8FJ4 - chains A and B; structure by X-ray diffraction, 2.76 A resolution.

# Chain A
Protein: Lysine-specific histone demethylase 1A
From: Homo sapiens
Notes: EC 1.14.99.66
UniProtKB: O60341 (KDM1A_HUMAN); numbering as in UniProt (aligned over 1-852)
Chain sequence (871 residues; each row starts with the number of its first residue; numbers below 1 keep their minus sign (Gly-18 is residue -18)):
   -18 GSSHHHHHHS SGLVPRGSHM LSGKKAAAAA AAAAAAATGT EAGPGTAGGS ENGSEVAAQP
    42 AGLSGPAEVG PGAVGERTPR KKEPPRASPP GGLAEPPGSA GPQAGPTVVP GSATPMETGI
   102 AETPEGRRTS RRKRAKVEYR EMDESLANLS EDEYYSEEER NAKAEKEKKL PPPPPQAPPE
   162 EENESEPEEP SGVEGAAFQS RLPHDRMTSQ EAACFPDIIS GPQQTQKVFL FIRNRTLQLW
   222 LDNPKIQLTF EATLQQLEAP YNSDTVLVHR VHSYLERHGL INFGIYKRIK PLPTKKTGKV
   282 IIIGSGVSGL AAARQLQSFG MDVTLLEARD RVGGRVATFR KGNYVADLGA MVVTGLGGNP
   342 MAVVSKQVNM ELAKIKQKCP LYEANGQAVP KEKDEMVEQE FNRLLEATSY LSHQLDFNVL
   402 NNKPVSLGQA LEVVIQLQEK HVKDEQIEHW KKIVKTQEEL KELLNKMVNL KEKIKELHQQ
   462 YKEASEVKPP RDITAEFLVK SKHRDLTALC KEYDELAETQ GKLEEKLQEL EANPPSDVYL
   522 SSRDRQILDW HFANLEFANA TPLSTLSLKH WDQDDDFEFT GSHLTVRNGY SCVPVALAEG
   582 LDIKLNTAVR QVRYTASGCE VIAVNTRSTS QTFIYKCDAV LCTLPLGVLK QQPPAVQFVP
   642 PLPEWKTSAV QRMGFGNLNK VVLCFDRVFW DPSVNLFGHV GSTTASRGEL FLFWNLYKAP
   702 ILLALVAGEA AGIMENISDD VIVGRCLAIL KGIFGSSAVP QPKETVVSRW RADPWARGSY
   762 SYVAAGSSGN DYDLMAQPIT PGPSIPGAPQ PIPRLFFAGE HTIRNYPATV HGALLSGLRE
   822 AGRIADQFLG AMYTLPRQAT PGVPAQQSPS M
Unresolved in the structure: -18 to 170, 837-852
Differences from the reference sequence: expression tag (-18 to 0)
Small-molecule neighbours:
  - XZQ ([(2R,3S,4R,5R)-5-(6-amino-9H-purin-9-yl)-3,4-dihydroxyoxolan-2-yl]methyl (2R,3S,4S)-2,3,4-trihydroxy-5-[(1R,3R,3aS,13R)-1-hydroxy-10,11-dimethyl-4,6-dioxo-3-[3-(phenylcarbamoyl)phenyl]-2,3,5,6-tetrahydro-1H-benzo[g]pyrrolo[2,1-e]pteridin-8(4H)-yl]pentyl dihydrogen diphosphate): Ile284, Gly285, Ser286, Gly287, Val288, Ser289, Gly290, Leu307, Glu308, Ala309, Arg310, Gly314, Gly315, Arg316, Val317, Leu329, Gly330, Ala331, Met332, Val333, Thr335, Ile356, Phe538, His564, Thr588, Ala589, Val590, Thr624, Leu625, Pro626, Val629, Val637, Leu659, Lys661, Trp695, Trp751, Trp756, Ser760, Tyr761, Gly800, Glu801, Ala809, Thr810, Val811, Ala814
  - XZU (3-[(1R,2S)-2-(cyclobutylamino)cyclopropyl]-N-phenylbenzamide), molecule 1: Cys360, Glu379, Phe382, Asn383, Leu386, Trp531, His532, Asn535, Leu677
  - XZU, molecule 2: Phe382, Leu386, Asn535, Leu536, Phe538, Ala539, Trp552, Asp556, Glu559, Leu677, Leu693, Trp695
  - XZU, molecule 3: Phe538, Ala539, Asn540, Trp552, Asp555, Glu559, His564, Ser762, Pro808, Ala809, Thr810
What the authors report for this chain:
  - mutagenesis - T684DEL/T685DEL/A686DEL/S687DEL: increased growth in response to AW4

# Chain B
Protein: REST corepressor 1
From: Homo sapiens
UniProtKB: Q9UKL0 (RCOR1_HUMAN); residues 305-440 here correspond to UniProt positions 308-443 (UniProt number = residue number + 3)
Chain sequence (144 residues; row label = number of the first residue in the row):
   297 GPLGSPEFRA KRKPPKGMFL SQEDVEAVSA NATAATTVLR QLDMELVSVK RQIQNIKQTN
   357 SALKEKLDGG IEPYRLPEVI QKCNARWTTE EQLLAVQAIR KYGRDFQAIS DVIGNKSVVQ
   417 VKNFFVNYRR RFNIDEVLQE WEAE
Unresolved in the structure: 297-307
Differences from the reference sequence: expression tag (297-304)

# Chain A / chain B interface
Contacting residue pairs - 98 pairs, chain A then chain B:
  Glu381(A) - Met314(B)
  Arg384(A) - Pro311(B)
  Arg384(A) - Lys312(B)  hydrogen bond (side chain-backbone)
  Arg384(A) - Gly313(B)
  Arg384(A) - Met314(B)
  Leu385(A) - Met314(B)
  Glu387(A) - Pro311(B)
  Ala388(A) - Met314(B)  hydrophobic
  Tyr391(A) - Arg308(B)
  Tyr391(A) - Lys309(B)
  Tyr391(A) - Pro310(B)
  Leu392(A) - Leu316(B)  hydrophobic
  Gln395(A) - Arg308(B)
  Leu401(A) - Ser325(B)
  Val415(A) - Leu316(B)  hydrophobic
  Gln417(A) - Val324(B)
  Gln417(A) - Ala331(B)
  Leu418(A) - Phe315(B)
  Leu418(A) - Asp320(B)
  Leu418(A) - Val321(B)  hydrophobic
  Leu418(A) - Val324(B)  hydrophobic
  Gln419(A) - Gly313(B)  hydrogen bond (side chain-backbone)
  Gln419(A) - Met314(B)
  Gln419(A) - Phe315(B)  hydrogen bond (side chain-backbone)
  Glu420(A) - Leu335(B)
  Lys421(A) - Asp320(B)  salt bridge
  His422(A) - Phe315(B)
  Lys424(A) - Leu335(B)
  Lys424(A) - Leu338(B)
  Lys424(A) - Asp339(B)  salt bridge
  Asp425(A) - Leu338(B)
  Gln427(A) - Leu342(B)
  Ile428(A) - Leu338(B)
  Ile428(A) - Leu342(B)  hydrophobic
  Trp431(A) - Leu342(B)
  Trp431(A) - Val345(B)  hydrophobic
  Trp431(A) - Lys346(B)
  Trp431(A) - Ile349(B)  hydrophobic
  Lys432(A) - Glu341(B)  salt bridge
  Ile434(A) - Ile349(B)  hydrophobic
  Val435(A) - Val345(B)  hydrophobic
  Val435(A) - Ile349(B)  hydrophobic
  Gln438(A) - Ile352(B)
  Gln438(A) - Lys353(B)
  Gln438(A) - Asn356(B)  hydrogen bond (backbone-side chain)
  Glu439(A) - Ile352(B)
  Leu441(A) - Asn356(B)
  Lys442(A) - Thr355(B)
  Lys442(A) - Asn356(B)  hydrogen bond (backbone-side chain)
  Lys442(A) - Leu359(B)
  Leu445(A) - Leu359(B)  hydrophobic
  Leu445(A) - Lys360(B)
  Asn446(A) - Leu359(B)
  Met448(A) - Leu363(B)  hydrophobic
  Val449(A) - Leu359(B)
  Val449(A) - Lys362(B)
  Val449(A) - Leu363(B)  hydrophobic
  Lys452(A) - Lys362(B)
  Lys452(A) - Asp364(B)  hydrogen bond (side chain-backbone)
  Lys452(A) - Gly366(B)  hydrogen bond (side chain-backbone)
  Ile455(A) - Tyr370(B)
  Lys456(A) - Tyr370(B)
  His459(A) - Pro369(B)
  His459(A) - Tyr370(B)
  Tyr462(A) - Leu372(B)
  Ile474(A) - Glu386(B)
  Ile474(A) - Leu389(B)  hydrophobic
  Ile474(A) - Leu390(B)  hydrophobic
  Ile474(A) - Gln393(B)
  Thr475(A) - Gln393(B)
  Phe478(A) - Leu390(B)
  Phe478(A) - Gln393(B)
  Phe478(A) - Ala394(B)
  Phe478(A) - Lys397(B)
  Phe478(A) - Val408(B)  hydrophobic
  Lys481(A) - Leu390(B)
  Lys481(A) - Val408(B)
  Lys481(A) - Ile409(B)
  Ser482(A) - Lys397(B)  hydrogen bond
  Ser482(A) - Tyr398(B)
  His484(A) - Leu372(B)
  His484(A) - Pro373(B)
  Arg485(A) - Tyr398(B)
  Arg485(A) - Ala404(B)
  Arg485(A) - Asp407(B)
  Asp486(A) - Lys397(B)  salt bridge
  Asp486(A) - Tyr398(B)  hydrogen bond
  Leu487(A) - Tyr370(B)
  Leu487(A) - Leu372(B)  hydrophobic
  Cys491(A) - Ile367(B)  hydrophobic
  Cys491(A) - Arg371(B)
  Tyr494(A) - Leu363(B)
  Tyr494(A) - Gly366(B)
  Tyr494(A) - Ile367(B)  hydrophobic
  Asp495(A) - Ile367(B)
  Asp495(A) - Arg371(B)  salt bridge
  Glu505(A) - Lys360(B)  salt bridge
  Tyr520(A) - Met314(B)
Other interface residues (no listed pair), chain A (55 interface residues in all): Leu396, Phe398, Glu477, Gln501
Other interface residues (no listed pair), chain B (53 interface residues in all): Val334, Gln348, Gly365, Val375

# Summary
55 residues of chain A face 53 of chain B across their interface; the contacts include 9 hydrogen bonds and 6
salt bridges. Among the polar pairs are Lys421(A)-Asp320(B), Lys424(A)-Asp339(B) and Lys432(A)-Glu341(B).
Chain A binds 3 copies of compound XZU and compound XZQ. The paper reports that
T684DEL/T685DEL/A686DEL/S687DEL of chain A increase growth in response to AW4.
Here chain A is Lysine-specific histone demethylase 1A and chain B is REST corepressor 1, both from Homo
sapiens. Entry 8FJ4 (LSD1-CoREST in complex with T108, short soaking) was determined by X-ray diffraction
together with 8BOP, 8BOX, 8F2Z, 8F30, 8F59, 8F6S and 18 further entries from the same study.
